7O40 - chains C and D of the 6 polymer chains in the assembly; structure by electron microscopy, 4.30 A resolution (low resolution: residue-level contacts below are approximate; hydrogen-bond / salt-bridge calls are withheld).

[Chain C (and D)]
Molecule: Protein sll0617
Source organism: Synechocystis sp. (strain PCC 6803 / Kazusa)
Notes: chain D of this document is another copy of the same molecule, construct and numbering; everything in this record applies to it too
Reference sequence: Q55707 (Y617_SYNY3); numbering as in UniProt (aligned over 3-267)
Chain sequence (266 residues; numbered 2 to 267; the number before each row is that of its first residue):
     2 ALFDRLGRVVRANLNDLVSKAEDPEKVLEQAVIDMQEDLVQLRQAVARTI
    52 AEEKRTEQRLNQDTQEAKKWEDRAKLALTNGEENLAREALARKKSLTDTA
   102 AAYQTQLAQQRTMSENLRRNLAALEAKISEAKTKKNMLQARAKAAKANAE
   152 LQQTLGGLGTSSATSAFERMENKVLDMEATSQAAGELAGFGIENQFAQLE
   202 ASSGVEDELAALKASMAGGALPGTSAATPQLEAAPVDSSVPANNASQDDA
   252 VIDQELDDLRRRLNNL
Unresolved in the structure: 217-267
Construct notes: expression tag (2)
What the authors report for this chain:
  - catalytic residues: Glu126, Glu179 (proposed by the authors, not directly observed)
  - mutagenesis - R44K, E126Q, E179Q: decreased catalytic activity on ATP
  - mutagenesis - R44K, E126Q, E179Q: decreased catalytic activity on GTP
  - mutagenesis - E126Q/E179Q: abolished catalytic activity
  - mutagenesis - K133R: unchanged catalytic activity
  - mutagenesis - F4E: decreased growth in response to high light
  - mutagenesis - V11E: abolished growth in response to high light

[How chain C and chain D interact]
Pairs across the interface (20; chain C residue first):
  Leu3(C) - Arg12(D)
  Leu3(C) - Leu15(D)
  Leu3(C) - Asn16(D)
  Leu3(C) - Val19(D)
  Leu7(C) - Val19(D)
  Leu7(C) - Ala22(D)
  Arg9(C) - Gln31(D)
  Arg9(C) - Ala32(D)
  Arg9(C) - Asp35(D)
  Val10(C) - Ala22(D)
  Val10(C) - Glu23(D)
  Arg12(C) - Gln31(D)
  Arg12(C) - Asp35(D)
  Ala13(C) - Lys27(D)
  Ala13(C) - Val28(D)
  Ala13(C) - Gln31(D)
  Asn16(C) - Glu30(D)
  Asn16(C) - Gln31(D)
  Asn16(C) - Ile34(D)
  Asp17(C) - Lys27(D)
Also at the interface, not in a pair above, chain C (10 interface residues in all): Arg6, Ser20

[Summary]
10 residues of chain C and 13 residues of chain D are in contact. The paper reports catalytic residues
Glu126(C) and Glu179(C); R44K, E126Q and E179Q of chain C reduce catalytic activity on ATP; 7 substitutions
were tested in all.
Both chains are Protein sll0617 (Synechocystis sp. (strain PCC 6803 / Kazusa)). Entry 7O40 (Structural basis
for VIPP1 oligomerization and maintenance of thylakoid membrane integrity) was determined by electron
microscopy (same publication as 7O3W, 7O3X, 7O3Y and 7O3Z).
